PDB entry 7PY7 | electron microscopy, 4.10 A resolution (low resolution: residue-level contacts below are approximate; hydrogen-bond / salt-bridge calls are withheld) | chains A and B of the 10 polymer chains in the assembly

[Chain A (and B)]
Name: DNA-directed RNA polymerase subunit alpha
From: Escherichia coli
Notes: EC 2.7.7.6; chain B of this document is another copy of the same molecule, construct and numbering; everything in this record applies to it too
Reference sequence: P0A7Z4 (RPOA_ECOLI); residues 1-329 here = UniProt positions 1-329
Chain sequence (329 residues; each row starts with the number of its first residue):
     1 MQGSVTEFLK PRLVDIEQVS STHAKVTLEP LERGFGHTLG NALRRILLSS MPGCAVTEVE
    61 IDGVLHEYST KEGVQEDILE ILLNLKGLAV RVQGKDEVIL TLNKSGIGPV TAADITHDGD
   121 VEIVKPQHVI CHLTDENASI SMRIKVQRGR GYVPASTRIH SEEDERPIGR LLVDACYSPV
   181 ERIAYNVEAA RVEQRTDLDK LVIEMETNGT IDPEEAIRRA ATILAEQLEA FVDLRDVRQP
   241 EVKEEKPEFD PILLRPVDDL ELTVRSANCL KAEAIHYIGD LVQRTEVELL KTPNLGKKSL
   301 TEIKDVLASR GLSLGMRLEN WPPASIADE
Disordered / not traced: 1-6, 235-329 (chain B: 1-3, 159-169, 235-329)

[Chain A / chain B interface]
Residue-residue contacts (50; chain A residue first):
  Glu7(A) with Arg150(B)
  Phe8(A) with Arg150(B)
  Leu9(A) with Gln227(B)
  Lys10(A) with Gln227(B)
  Pro11(A) with Gln227(B); Ala230(B); Phe231(B)
  Arg12(A) with Phe231(B)
  Leu13(A) with Phe231(B)
  Leu28(A) with Phe231(B)
  Phe35(A) with Gln227(B)
  Thr38(A) with Arg45(B)
  Asn41(A) with Asn41(B)
  Arg45(A) with Gly34(B); His37(B); Thr38(B)
  Ser50(A) with Phe8(B)
  Arg150(A) with Val5(B); Glu7(B); Phe8(B)
  Arg218(A) with Ala230(B); Phe231(B)
  Ala221(A) with Leu228(B); Phe231(B)
  Thr222(A) with Val232(B); Asp233(B)
  Ile223(A) with Phe8(B)
  Leu224(A) with Leu228(B)
  Glu226(A) with Lys10(B)
  Gln227(A) with Lys10(B); Pro11(B); Leu31(B); Phe35(B)
  Leu228(A) with Leu39(B); Leu43(B)
  Ala230(A) with Pro11(B); Leu13(B)
  Phe231(A) with Leu28(B); Leu39(B); Leu43(B); Ala221(B)
  Asp233(A) with Leu13(B); Ile16(B); Val26(B); Glu214(B); Arg218(B)
  Leu234(A) with Leu13(B); Ile16(B); Glu214(B); Arg218(B)
Also at the interface, not in a pair above, chain A (35 interface residues in all): Glu32, Leu39, Ala42, Ile46, Ser49, Ile217, Arg219, Ala225, Val232
Also at the interface, not in a pair above, chain B (36 interface residues in all): Ser4, Thr6, Leu9, Ile46, Ile223, Leu224, Glu226, Glu229

[Overview]
Chain A and chain B form an interface of 35 and 36 residues respectively.
Chain A and chain B are both DNA-directed RNA polymerase subunit alpha (Escherichia coli); the structure,
CryoEM structure of E.coli RNA polymerase elongation complex bound to NusA and NusG (NusA and NusG ..., was
determined by electron microscopy (same publication as 7PY0, 7PY1, 7PY3, 7PY5, 7PY6, 7PY8 and 4 further
entries).
